Entry 8WWI (electron microscopy, 3.43 A resolution); this record covers chains B and E of the 5 polymer chains in the assembly.

== Chain B ==
Protein: Guanine nucleotide-binding protein G(I)/G(S)/G(T) subunit beta-1
Source organism: Homo sapiens
Reference sequence: P62873 (GBB1_HUMAN); numbering as in UniProt (aligned over 2-340)
Amino-acid sequence (376 residues; each row starts with the number of its first residue; numbers below 1 keep their minus sign (Met-9 is residue -9)):
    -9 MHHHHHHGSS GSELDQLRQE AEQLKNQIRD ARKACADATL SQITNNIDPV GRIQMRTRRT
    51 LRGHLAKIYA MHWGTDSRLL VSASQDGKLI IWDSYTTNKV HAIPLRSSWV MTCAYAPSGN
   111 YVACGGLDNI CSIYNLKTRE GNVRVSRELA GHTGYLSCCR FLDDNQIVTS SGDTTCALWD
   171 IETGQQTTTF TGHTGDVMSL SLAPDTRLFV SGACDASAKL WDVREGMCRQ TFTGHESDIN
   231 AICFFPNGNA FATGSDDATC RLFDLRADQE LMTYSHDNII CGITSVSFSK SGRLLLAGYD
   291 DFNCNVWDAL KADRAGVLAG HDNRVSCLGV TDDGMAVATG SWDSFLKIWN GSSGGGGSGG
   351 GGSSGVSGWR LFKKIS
Disordered / not traced: -9 to 1, 344-366
Construct notes: initiating methionine (-9); expression tag (-8 to 1, 341-366)
Swiss-Prot annotation at these positions:
  - modified residue: Ser2 (N-acetylserine), His266 (Phosphohistidine)

== Chain E ==
Protein: Antibody fragment ScFv16
Source organism: synthetic construct
Notes: antibody fragment or engineered binder
Amino-acid sequence (255 residues; each row starts with the number of its first residue):
     1 DVQLVESGGG LVQPGGSRKL SCSASGFAFS SFGMHWVRQA PEKGLEWVAY ISSGSGTIYY
    61 ADTVKGRFTI SRDDPKNTLF LQMTSLRSED TAMYYCVRSI YYYGSSPFDF WGQGTTLTVS
   121 SGGGGSGGGG SGGGGSDIVM TQATSSVPVT PGESVSISCR SSKSLLHSNG NTYLYWFLQR
   181 PGQSPQLLIY RMSNLASGVP DRFSGSGSGT AFTLTISRLE AEDVGVYYCM QHLEYPLTFG
   241 AGTKLELLEE NLYFQ
Disordered / not traced: 121-136, 248-255
Cystine bridges: Cys22-Cys96, Cys159-Cys229

== How chain B and chain E interact ==
Pairs across the interface - 15 pairs, chain B then chain E:
  Asp66(B) with Tyr103(E)
  Arg68(B) with Tyr103(E)
  Leu69(B) with Tyr103(E), hydrophobic
  Asp83(B) with Tyr103(E)
  Val90(B) with Tyr102(E), hydrophobic
  Arg129(B) with Asp1(E), salt bridge; Val2(E); Phe27(E); Arg98(E), hydrogen bond (backbone-side chain); Phe110(E)
  Glu130(B) with Gly26(E); Phe27(E); Ala28(E), hydrogen bond (backbone-backbone); Phe32(E)
  Gly131(B) with Phe32(E)
Interface residues without a listed pair, chain B (10 interface residues in all): His91, Asn132
Interface residues without a listed pair, chain E (11 interface residues in all): Ile100

== Overview ==
10 residues of chain B face 11 of chain E across their interface; the contacts include 2 hydrogen bonds and 1
salt bridge. Among the polar pairs are Arg129(B)-Asp1(E), Arg129(B)-Arg98(E) and Glu130(B)-Ala28(E).
Here chain B is Guanine nucleotide-binding protein G(I)/G(S)/G(T) subunit beta-1 (Homo sapiens) and chain E is
Antibody fragment ScFv16 (synthetic construct). Entry 8WWI (MCHR1-Gi complex,S3 state) was determined by
electron microscopy.
